PDB entry 7NG8 | electron microscopy, 3.20 A resolution | chains C and D of the 4 polymer chains in the assembly

# Chain C
Name: Outer membrane channel protein
Organism: Klebsiella quasipneumoniae
UniProtKB: A0A1C3Q001 (A0A1C3Q001_9ENTR); residues -21 to 464 here correspond to UniProt positions 1-486 (UniProt number = residue number + 22)
Amino-acid sequence (494 residues; each row starts with the number of its first residue; numbers below 1 keep their minus sign (Met-21 is residue -21)):
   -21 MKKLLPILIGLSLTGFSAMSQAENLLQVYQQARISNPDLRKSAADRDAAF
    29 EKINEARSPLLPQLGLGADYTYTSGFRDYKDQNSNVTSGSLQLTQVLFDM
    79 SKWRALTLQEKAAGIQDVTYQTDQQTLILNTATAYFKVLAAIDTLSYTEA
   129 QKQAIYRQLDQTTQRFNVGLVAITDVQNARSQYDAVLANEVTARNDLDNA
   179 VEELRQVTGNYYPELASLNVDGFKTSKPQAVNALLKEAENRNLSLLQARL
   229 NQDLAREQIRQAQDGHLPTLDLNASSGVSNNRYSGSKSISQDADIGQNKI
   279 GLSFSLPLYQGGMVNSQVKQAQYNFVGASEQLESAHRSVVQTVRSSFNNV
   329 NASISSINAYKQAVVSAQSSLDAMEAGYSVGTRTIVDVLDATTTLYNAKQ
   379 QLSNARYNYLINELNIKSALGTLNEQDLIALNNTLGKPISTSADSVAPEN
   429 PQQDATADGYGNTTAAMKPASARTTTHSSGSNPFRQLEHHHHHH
Disordered / not traced: -21 to 0, 423-472
Differences from the reference sequence: expression tag (465-472)

# Chain D
Name: Klebicin C activity
Organism: Klebsiella quasipneumoniae
Amino-acid sequence (264 residues; each row starts with the number of its first residue):
     1 MADNQPVPLTPAPPGMVSLGVNENGEEEMTVIGGDGSGTGFSGNEAPIIP
    51 GSGSLQADLGKKSLTRLQAESSAAIHATAKWTTENLAKTQAAQAERAKAA
   101 MLSQQAAKAKQAKLTQHLKDVVDRALQNNKTRPTVIDLAHQNNQQMAAMA
   151 EFIGRQKAIEEARKKAEREAKRAEEAYQAALRAQEEEQRKQAEIERKLQE
   201 ARKQEAAAKAKAEADRIAAEKAEAEARAKAEAERRKAEEARKALFAKAGI
   251 KDTPGCLEHHHHHH
Disordered / not traced: 1-76, 152-264
Reported in the primary citation:
  - conformationally variable residues (loop rearrangement): Asp137 to Gln144

# Chain C / chain D interface
Contacting residue pairs (31; chain C residue first):
  Gly43(C) - Asp137(D)
  Leu44(C) - Asp137(D)  hydrogen bond (backbone-side chain)
  Gly45(C) - Asp137(D)  hydrogen bond (backbone-side chain)
  Gly45(C) - Gln141(D)
  Ala46(C) - Gln141(D)
  Asp47(C) - Leu138(D)
  Asp47(C) - Gln141(D)  hydrogen bond
  Val64(C) - Gln145(D)
  Ser66(C) - Gln141(D)  hydrogen bond
  Gly67(C) - Gln141(D)
  Ser68(C) - Asp137(D)  hydrogen bond
  Ser68(C) - His140(D)  hydrogen bond
  Ser68(C) - Gln141(D)
  Leu69(C) - Asp137(D)
  Gln70(C) - Ile136(D)
  Gln70(C) - Asp137(D)
  Gln160(C) - Ala77(D)
  Ser253(C) - His140(D)
  Gly255(C) - Gln144(D)
  Val256(C) - Gln144(D)
  Asn259(C) - Ala148(D)
  Tyr261(C) - Ala148(D)  hydrogen bond (side chain-backbone)
  Tyr261(C) - Met149(D)
  Ser268(C) - Glu151(D)  hydrogen bond (side chain-backbone)
  Ile273(C) - Ala148(D)  hydrophobic
  Gln275(C) - Gln144(D)
  Lys277(C) - His140(D)  hydrogen bond
  Lys277(C) - Gln144(D)
  Thr371(C) - Ala79(D)
  Thr371(C) - Lys80(D)
  Asn375(C) - Ala79(D)  hydrogen bond (side chain-backbone)
Also at the interface, not in a pair above, chain C (27 interface residues in all): Asn167, Ser257, Asp368, Thr372
Also at the interface, not in a pair above, chain D (15 interface residues in all): Thr83, Glu84
The authors on this interface:
  - specific contacts: Asp47(C)-Gln141(D) (hydrogen bond), Ser68(C)-His140(D) (hydrogen bond)
  - interface residues, chain D: Asp137(D)

# Summary
The interface between chain C and chain D involves 27 residues on one side and 15 on the other, with 10
hydrogen bonds. Among the polar pairs are Leu44(C)-Asp137(D), Gly45(C)-Asp137(D) and Asp47(C)-Gln141(D). The
paper describes hydrogen bonds between Asp47(C) and Gln141(D) and Ser68(C) and His140(D). From the paper: the
interface residue Asp137(D); conformational variability at Asp137(D).
Here chain C is Outer membrane channel protein and chain D is Klebicin C activity, both from Klebsiella
quasipneumoniae. Entry 7NG8 (Trimeric efflux pump Klebsiella TolC in complex with KlebC) was determined by
electron microscopy (same publication as 7NNA and 7NG9).
